PDB entry 9EGM | electron microscopy, 2.45 A resolution | chains A and E of the 5 polymer chains in the assembly

[Chain A (and E)]
Name: Bestrophin-1
From: Homo sapiens
Notes: chain E of this document is another copy of the same molecule, construct and numbering; everything in this record applies to it too
UniProt: O76090 (BEST1_HUMAN); residue numbers follow UniProt; this construct covers 2-398
Amino-acid sequence (406 residues; numbered 2 to 407; the number before each row is that of its first residue):
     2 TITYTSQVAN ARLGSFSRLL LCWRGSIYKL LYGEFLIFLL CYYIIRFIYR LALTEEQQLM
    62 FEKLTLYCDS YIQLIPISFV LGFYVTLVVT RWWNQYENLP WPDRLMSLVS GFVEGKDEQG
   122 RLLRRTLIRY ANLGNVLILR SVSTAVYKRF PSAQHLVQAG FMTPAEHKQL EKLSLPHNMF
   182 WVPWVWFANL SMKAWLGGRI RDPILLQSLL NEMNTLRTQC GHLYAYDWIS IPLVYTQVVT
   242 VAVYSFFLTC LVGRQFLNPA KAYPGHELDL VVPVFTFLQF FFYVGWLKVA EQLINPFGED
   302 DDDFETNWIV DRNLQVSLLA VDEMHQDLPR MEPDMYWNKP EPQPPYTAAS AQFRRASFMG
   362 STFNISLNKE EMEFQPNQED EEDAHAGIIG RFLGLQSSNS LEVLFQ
Unresolved in the structure: 340-407
Differences from the reference sequence: expression tag (399-407)
Metal / ion sites: Ca2+ site 1: Ala-10 (shared with Gln-293(E), Asn-296(E), Asp-301(E), Asp-304(E) of chain E); Ca2+ site 2: Gln-293, Asn-296, Asp-301, Asp-304 (shared with 1 residue of chain B)
Ligand contacts:
  - gamma-amino-butanoic acid (ABU), molecule 1: Tyr-43, Arg-255, Gln-256, Phe-257, His-267, Pro-274, Val-275, Phe-276, Thr-277
  - gamma-amino-butanoic acid (ABU), molecule 2: Tyr-68, Tyr-72, Leu-75
UniProt features mapped onto this chain:
  - region: Pro-346 to Gln-379 (Auto-inhibitory segment)
  - binding site (Ca(2+)): Ala-10, Gln-293, Asn-296, Asp-301, Asp-304
Reported in the primary citation:
  - binding site for gamma-amino-butanoic acid: Tyr-68, Tyr-72, Arg-255, Phe-257, His-267, Phe-276, Thr-277
  - conformationally variable residues (helix shift, loop rearrangement, side-chain flip): Tyr-68, Tyr-72 to Pro-77, Gln-280, Phe-282, Phe-283
  - contacts within the chain: Ile-76/Phe-247 (hydrophobic contact)

[Chain A / chain E interface]
Contacting residue pairs - 188 pairs, chain A then chain E:
  Thr-2(A) with Trp-229(E); Ile-230(E)
  Thr-4(A) with Asp-228(E); Trp-229(E), hydrogen bond (side chain-backbone); Ser-231(E)
  Tyr-5(A) with Ser-231(E); Ile-232(E), hydrogen bond (side chain-backbone); Pro-233(E); Leu-234(E), hydrophobic; Thr-237(E), hydrogen bond
  Thr-6(A) with Asp-228(E), hydrogen bond (side chain-backbone); Ser-231(E), hydrogen bond; Asn-296(E), hydrogen bond (backbone-side chain)
  Val-9(A) with Glu-292(E); Ile-295(E); Asn-296(E)
  Ala-10(A) with Thr-145(E); Asn-296(E); Gly-299(E); Asp-301(E); Asp-304(E)
  Asn-11(A) with Gly-299(E); Glu-300(E), hydrogen bond (side chain-backbone); Asp-301(E)
  Ala-12(A) with Leu-31(E), hydrophobic; Gln-293(E); Asp-301(E), hydrogen bond (backbone-side chain)
  Arg-13(A) with Glu-35(E); Lys-289(E), hydrogen bond (backbone-side chain); Glu-292(E)
  Leu-14(A) with Gly-34(E); Glu-35(E); Ile-38(E), hydrophobic
  Gly-15(A) with Glu-35(E), hydrogen bond (backbone-side chain); Tyr-245(E)
  Ser-16(A) with Glu-292(E)
  Phe-17(A) with Tyr-85(E); Thr-237(E); Thr-241(E); Leu-288(E), hydrophobic; Glu-292(E)
  Ser-18(A) with Tyr-245(E)
  Leu-20(A) with Leu-234(E), hydrophobic; Thr-237(E); Gln-238(E), hydrogen bond (backbone-side chain)
  Leu-21(A) with Gln-238(E); Val-242(E), hydrophobic
  Cys-23(A) with Leu-234(E), hydrophobic; Gln-238(E)
  Arg-25(A) with Leu-234(E)
  Gly-26(A) with Leu-234(E); Val-235(E)
  Ser-27(A) with Val-235(E); Gln-238(E)
  Ile-28(A) with Val-235(E); Gln-238(E), hydrogen bond (backbone-side chain); Val-239(E), hydrophobic
  Tyr-29(A) with Gln-238(E)
  Leu-31(A) with Val-235(E), hydrophobic
  Ser-79(A) with Phe-80(E)
  Gly-83(A) with Phe-80(E)
  Val-86(A) with Phe-84(E), hydrophobic; Tyr-236(E)
  Val-90(A) with Phe-84(E), hydrophobic; Leu-88(E), hydrophobic; Tyr-236(E)
  Trp-93(A) with Ile-230(E), hydrophobic; Ser-231(E); Pro-233(E)
  Trp-94(A) with Arg-92(E); Tyr-227(E), hydrogen bond; Ile-230(E), hydrophobic
  Tyr-97(A) with Ala-226(E), hydrophobic; Trp-229(E); Ile-230(E)
  Asp-104(A) with Trp-182(E); Arg-218(E), salt bridge
  Arg-105(A) with Asn-215(E), hydrogen bond (side chain-backbone); Thr-216(E); Thr-219(E), hydrogen bond
  Met-107(A) with Trp-182(E), hydrophobic
  Ser-108(A) with Trp-185(E); Val-186(E); Ala-189(E)
  Leu-109(A) with Leu-211(E), hydrophobic; Asn-215(E)
  Ser-111(A) with Val-186(E); Asn-190(E), hydrogen bond
  Gly-112(A) with Met-193(E)
  Phe-113(A) with Met-193(E); Leu-211(E), hydrophobic
  Glu-115(A) with Met-193(E); Leu-197(E)
  Arg-202(A) with Trp-196(E); Leu-197(E)
  Asp-203(A) with Pro-204(E)
  Ile-205(A) with Pro-204(E), hydrophobic; Ile-205(E), hydrophobic; Gln-208(E), hydrogen bond (backbone-side chain)
  Leu-206(A) with Trp-196(E), hydrophobic; Leu-207(E), hydrophobic
  Gln-208(A) with Gln-208(E), hydrogen bond
  Ser-209(A) with Gln-208(E), hydrogen bond
  Arg-255(A) with Leu-75(E)
  Phe-257(A) with Tyr-68(E)
  Gly-266(A) with Tyr-72(E), hydrogen bond (backbone-side chain)
  Leu-269(A) with Met-61(E), hydrophobic; Leu-65(E), hydrophobic
  Leu-271(A) with Tyr-68(E), hydrophobic
  Phe-276(A) with Tyr-68(E), hydrophobic; Tyr-72(E); Leu-75(E), hydrophobic; Thr-250(E)
  Leu-279(A) with Ser-246(E)
  Gln-280(A) with Leu-75(E), hydrogen bond (side chain-backbone)
  Phe-282(A) with Val-239(E), hydrophobic; Val-242(E), hydrophobic
  Phe-283(A) with Ile-76(E), hydrophobic; Pro-77(E); Val-239(E); Val-242(E), hydrophobic; Ala-243(E), hydrophobic; Ser-246(E)
  Tyr-284(A) with Pro-77(E)
  Trp-287(A) with Phe-80(E); Val-81(E), hydrophobic; Phe-84(E), hydrophobic; Val-239(E), hydrophobic
  Val-290(A) with Val-235(E), hydrophobic; Tyr-236(E)
  Leu-294(A) with Pro-233(E), hydrophobic
  Asp-303(A) with Pro-233(E)
  Glu-306(A) with Trp-229(E)
  Trp-309(A) with His-178(E); Tyr-225(E); Trp-229(E), hydrophobic
  Ile-310(A) with Trp-229(E), hydrophobic
  Arg-313(A) with His-178(E); Trp-182(E)
  Gln-316(A) with Leu-176(E); His-178(E), hydrogen bond
  Val-317(A) with His-178(E); Trp-182(E)
  Leu-320(A) with Leu-174(E); Leu-176(E), hydrophobic; Trp-182(E), hydrophobic
  Ala-321(A) with Val-186(E)
  Met-325(A) with Leu-174(E), hydrophobic; Trp-182(E), hydrophobic; Val-183(E), hydrophobic; Val-186(E), hydrophobic; Trp-187(E); Asn-190(E), hydrogen bond (backbone-side chain)
  His-326(A) with Asn-190(E)
  Gln-327(A) with Asn-190(E), hydrogen bond (backbone-side chain)
  Asp-328(A) with Gln-170(E), hydrogen bond
  Leu-329(A) with Gln-170(E); Trp-187(E); Asn-190(E); Leu-191(E), hydrophobic
  Pro-330(A) with Tyr-131(E); Ala-166(E); Glu-167(E); Gln-170(E); Trp-187(E)
  Arg-331(A) with Ala-166(E)
  Met-332(A) with Leu-123(E); Thr-127(E)
  Glu-333(A) with Leu-123(E); Thr-164(E); Pro-165(E); Ala-166(E)
  Pro-334(A) with Leu-123(E)
  Asp-335(A) with Arg-126(E), salt bridge; Leu-319(E)
  Met-336(A) with Val-158(E); Gln-159(E); Ala-160(E); Gly-161(E), hydrogen bond (side chain-backbone)
  Tyr-337(A) with Arg-126(E), hydrogen bond (backbone-side chain); Ala-160(E), hydrogen bond (side chain-backbone); Gly-161(E); Leu-315(E), hydrophobic
  Trp-338(A) with Glu-119(E); Arg-122(E); Leu-123(E), hydrophobic; Arg-126(E)
  Asn-339(A) with Arg-122(E), hydrogen bond
Also at the interface, not in a pair above, chain A (92 interface residues in all): Ile-3, Ser-7, Asp-70, Leu-82, Thr-87, Trp-102, Glu-213, Thr-277, Phe-305
Also at the interface, not in a pair above, chain E (98 interface residues in all): Lys-64, Cys-69, Ile-73, Gln-120, Leu-124, Arg-130, Pro-177, Lys-194, Ala-291

[In short]
92 residues of chain A and 98 residues of chain E are in contact; the contacts include 29 hydrogen bonds and 2
salt bridges. Polar pairs include Asp-104(A)/Arg-218(E), Asp-335(A)/Arg-126(E) and Thr-4(A)/Trp-229(E). From
the paper: a binding site for gamma-amino-butanoic acid at Tyr-68(A), Tyr-72(A) and Arg-255(A) among others;
conformational variability at Tyr-68(A), Tyr-72(A) and Gln-280(A) among others.
Chain A and chain E are both Bestrophin-1 (Homo sapiens); the structure, Human BEST1 bound to GABA in an open
state, was determined by electron microscopy together with 9EFZ, 9EGQ, 9EGS and 9EGT from the same study.
